PDB entry 4CCH | X-ray diffraction, 2.55 A resolution | chains A and C of the 3 polymer chains in the assembly

== Chain A ==
Name: DNA polymerase I, thermostable
Organism: Thermus aquaticus
Notes: EC 2.7.7.7; fragment: klenow fragment, residues 293-832
Reference sequence: P19821 (DPO1_THEAQ); residue numbers follow UniProt; this construct covers 293-832
Amino-acid sequence (540 residues; numbered 293 to 832; the number before each row is that of its first residue):
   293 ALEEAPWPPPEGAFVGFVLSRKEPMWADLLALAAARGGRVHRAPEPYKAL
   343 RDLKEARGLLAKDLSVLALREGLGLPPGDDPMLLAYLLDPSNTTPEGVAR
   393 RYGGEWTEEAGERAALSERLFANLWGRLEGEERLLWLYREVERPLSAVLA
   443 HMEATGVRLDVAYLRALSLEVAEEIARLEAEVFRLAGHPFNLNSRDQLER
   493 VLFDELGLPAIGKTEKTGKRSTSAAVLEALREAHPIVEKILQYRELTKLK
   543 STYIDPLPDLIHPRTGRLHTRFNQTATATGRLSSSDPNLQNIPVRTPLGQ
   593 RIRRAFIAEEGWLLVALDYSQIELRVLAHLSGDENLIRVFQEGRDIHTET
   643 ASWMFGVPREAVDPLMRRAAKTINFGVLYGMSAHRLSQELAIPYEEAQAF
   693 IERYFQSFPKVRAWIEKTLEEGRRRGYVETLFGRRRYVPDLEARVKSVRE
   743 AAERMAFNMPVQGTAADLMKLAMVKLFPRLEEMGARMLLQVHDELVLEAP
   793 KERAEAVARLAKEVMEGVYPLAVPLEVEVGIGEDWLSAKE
Unresolved in the structure: 293, 648-658

== Chain C ==
Molecule: 16-nt DNA strand
Sequence (16 nucleotides; each row starts with the number of its first residue):
   201 AACXGGCGCCGTGGTC
Unresolved in the structure: 201-203
Modified / non-standard residues: LHO (2-(2-deoxy-5-O-phosphono-beta-D-erythro-pentofuranosyl)-6-methylisoquinoline-1(2H)-thione) at position 204

== Interface between chain A and chain C ==
Pairs across the interface - 37 pairs, chain A then chain C:
  Asn483(A) with DT212(C), hydrogen bond to the phosphate
  Asn485(A) with DG211(C), phosphate contact; DT212(C), hydrogen bond to the phosphate
  Ser486(A) with DT212(C), hydrogen bond to the phosphate; DG213(C), hydrogen bond to the phosphate
  Asp488(A) with DG213(C), sugar contact
  Gln489(A) with DG213(C), hydrogen bond to the phosphate
  Ser543(A) with DC210(C), sugar contact
  Thr544(A) with DC210(C), sugar contact
  Ala568(A) with DG208(C), phosphate contact
  Thr569(A) with DC207(C), phosphate contact
  Ala570(A) with DG206(C), phosphate contact; DC207(C), hydrogen bond to the phosphate
  Thr571(A) with DG206(C), sugar contact
  Arg573(A) with DG205(C), base contact; DG206(C), base contact
  Ser575(A) with DC207(C), phosphate contact; DG208(C), hydrogen bond to the phosphate
  Ser576(A) with DG208(C), sugar contact
  Ser577(A) with DG208(C), phosphate contact; DC209(C), phosphate contact
  Asp578(A) with DC209(C), hydrogen bond to the phosphate
  Asn580(A) with DG208(C), hydrogen bond to the sugar; DC209(C), phosphate contact
  Tyr671(A) with LHO_204(C), base contact; DG205(C), stacking on the base
  Met673(A) with LHO_204(C), base contact
  Arg677(A) with LHO_204(C), salt bridge to the phosphate
  Glu681(A) with LHO_204(C), base contact
  Arg728(A) with DG206(C), salt bridge to the phosphate
  Arg746(A) with LHO_204(C), phosphate contact; DG205(C), salt bridge to the phosphate
  Met747(A) with DG205(C), phosphate contact; DG206(C), phosphate contact
  Asn750(A) with DG205(C), sugar contact
  Gln754(A) with DG205(C), hydrogen bond to the base; DG206(C), hydrogen bond to the sugar
Other interface residues (no listed pair), chain A (32 interface residues in all): Lys540, Asn565, Pro579, Gly668, Ser674, His784

== In short ==
The interface between chain A and chain C involves 32 residues on one side and 10 on the other, with 11
hydrogen bonds, 3 salt bridges and 1 aromatic stacking contact. Among the polar pairs are Gln754(A)-DG205(C),
Asn580(A)-DG208(C) and Gln754(A)-DG206(C).
Here chain A is DNA polymerase I, thermostable (Thermus aquaticus) and chain C is a 16-nt DNA strand. Entry
4CCH (Crystal structure of the large fragment of DNA polymerase I from Thermus Aquaticus in an open ...) was
determined by X-ray diffraction, deposited together with 4C8K, 4C8L, 4C8M, 4C8N and 4C8O.
